Entry 3JCA (electron microscopy, 4.80 A resolution (low resolution: residue-level contacts below are approximate; hydrogen-bond / salt-bridge calls are withheld)); this record covers chains A and B of the 12 polymer chains in the assembly.

# Chain A (and B)
Protein: Integrase
From: Mouse mammary tumor virus
Notes: chain B of this document is another copy of the same molecule, construct and numbering; everything in this record applies to it too
UniProtKB: K9W608 (K9W608_MMTV); residues 1-265 here correspond to UniProt positions 123-387 (UniProt number = residue number + 122)
Chain sequence (265 residues; row label = number of the first residue in the row):
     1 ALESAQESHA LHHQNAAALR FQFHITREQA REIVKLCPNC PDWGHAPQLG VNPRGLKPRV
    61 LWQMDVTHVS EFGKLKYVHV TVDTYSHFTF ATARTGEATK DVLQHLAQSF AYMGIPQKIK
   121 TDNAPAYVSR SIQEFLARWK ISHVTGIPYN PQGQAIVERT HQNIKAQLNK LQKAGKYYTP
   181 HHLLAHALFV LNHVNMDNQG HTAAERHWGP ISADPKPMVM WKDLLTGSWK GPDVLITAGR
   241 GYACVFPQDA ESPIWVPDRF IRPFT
Not modelled in the structure: 42-44 (chain B: 42-53)
Ion coordination: Zn2+: His-9, His-13, Cys-37, Cys-40
From the paper describing this entry:
  - binding site for the 22-nt DNA strand: Arg-240

# How chain A and chain B interact
Residue-residue contacts (65; chain A residue first):
  Leu-56(A) / Phe-246(B)
  Leu-56(A) / Glu-251(B)
  Leu-56(A) / Ser-252(B)
  Leu-56(A) / Pro-253(B)
  Lys-57(A) / Phe-246(B)
  Lys-57(A) / Pro-247(B)
  Lys-57(A) / Gln-248(B)
  Arg-59(A) / His-193(B)
  Arg-59(A) / Trp-208(B)
  Phe-90(A) / Tyr-112(B)
  Lys-100(A) / Tyr-178(B)
  Lys-100(A) / His-182(B)
  Leu-103(A) / Tyr-178(B)
  Leu-103(A) / His-182(B)
  Gln-104(A) / Thr-179(B)
  Gln-104(A) / His-181(B)
  Gln-104(A) / His-182(B)
  Ala-107(A) / Ala-185(B)
  Gln-108(A) / Tyr-112(B)
  Phe-110(A) / Phe-189(B)
  Phe-110(A) / His-193(B)
  Ala-111(A) / Tyr-112(B)
  Ala-111(A) / His-193(B)
  Tyr-112(A) / Ala-111(B)
  Tyr-112(A) / Tyr-112(B)
  Gly-114(A) / Phe-189(B)
  Gln-117(A) / Asp-249(B)
  Gln-117(A) / Ala-250(B)
  Gln-117(A) / Glu-251(B)
  Lys-118(A) / Glu-251(B)
  Arg-138(A) / Leu-11(B)
  Trp-139(A) / His-12(B)
  Trp-139(A) / His-186(B)
  Trp-139(A) / Phe-189(B)
  Lys-140(A) / Glu-7(B)
  Tyr-178(A) / Lys-100(B)
  Tyr-178(A) / Gln-104(B)
  Thr-179(A) / Gln-104(B)
  His-181(A) / Gln-104(B)
  His-182(A) / Gln-104(B)
  His-182(A) / Ala-107(B)
  Ala-185(A) / Ala-107(B)
  Ala-185(A) / Ala-111(B)
  Phe-189(A) / Phe-110(B)
  Phe-189(A) / Gly-114(B)
  Phe-189(A) / Ile-115(B)
  His-193(A) / Phe-110(B)
  His-193(A) / Ala-111(B)
  Trp-208(A) / Trp-208(B)
  Trp-208(A) / Pro-210(B)
  Gly-209(A) / Pro-210(B)
  Pro-210(A) / Pro-210(B)
  Ile-211(A) / Asp-214(B)
  Ile-211(A) / Lys-216(B)
  Ala-213(A) / Lys-216(B)
  Asp-233(A) / Arg-240(B)
  Phe-246(A) / Ser-252(B)
  Phe-246(A) / Pro-253(B)
  Phe-246(A) / Trp-255(B)
  Pro-247(A) / Trp-255(B)
  Gln-248(A) / Gly-239(B)
  Gln-248(A) / Arg-240(B)
  Gln-248(A) / Tyr-242(B)
  Gln-248(A) / Trp-255(B)
  Pro-253(A) / Ser-252(B)
Other interface residues (no listed pair), chain A (41 interface residues in all): Thr-99, Met-113, Ile-115, Leu-188, Ser-212, Pro-232
Other interface residues (no listed pair), chain B (40 interface residues in all): Arg-59, Arg-94, Asp-101, Gln-108, Val-234
From the paper, about this interface:
  - residue pairs: Asp-233(A)/Arg-240(B)

# Summary
Chain A and chain B form an interface of 41 and 40 residues respectively. The authors report a contact between
Asp-233(A) and Arg-240(B). His-9(A), His-13(A), Cys-37(A) and Cys-40(A) form the Zn2+ site. From the paper: a
binding site for the 22-nt DNA strand at Arg-240(A).
Both chains are Integrase (Mouse mammary tumor virus). Entry 3JCA (Core model of the Mouse Mammary Tumor Virus
intasome) was determined by electron microscopy (same publication as 5CZ1, 5CZ2 and 5D7U).
